PDB entry 1H02 | X-ray diffraction, 2.00 A resolution | chain B

[Chain B]
Name: Insulin-like growth factor I
Source organism: Homo sapiens
Reference sequence: P01343 (IGFA_HUMAN); residues 1-70 here correspond to UniProt positions 49-118 (UniProt number = residue number + 48)
Chain sequence (70 residues; numbered 1 to 70; the number before each row is that of its first residue):
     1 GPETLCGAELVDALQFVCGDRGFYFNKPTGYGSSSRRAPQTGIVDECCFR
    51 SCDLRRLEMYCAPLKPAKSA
Unresolved in the structure: 1-2, 36-37, 69-70
Disulfide bonds: C6-C48, C18-C61, C47-C52
Small-molecule neighbours: C15 (N-dodecyl-N,N-dimethyl-3-ammonio-1-propanesulfonate): V11, Q15, F23, Y24, F25, N26

[Summary]
Chain B binds compound C15.
Chain B is Insulin-like growth factor I (Homo sapiens); the structure, Human Insulin-like growth factor; SRS
Daresbury data, was determined by X-ray diffraction, deposited together with 1GZR, 1GZY and 1GZZ.
